Entry 4NQA (X-ray diffraction, 3.10 A resolution); this record covers chains A and E of the 6 polymer chains in the assembly.

== Chain A ==
Protein: Retinoic acid receptor RXR-alpha
Organism: Homo sapiens
UniProtKB: P19793 (RXRA_HUMAN); residue numbers follow UniProt; this construct covers 98-462
Sequence (365 residues; numbered 98 to 462; the number before each row is that of its first residue):
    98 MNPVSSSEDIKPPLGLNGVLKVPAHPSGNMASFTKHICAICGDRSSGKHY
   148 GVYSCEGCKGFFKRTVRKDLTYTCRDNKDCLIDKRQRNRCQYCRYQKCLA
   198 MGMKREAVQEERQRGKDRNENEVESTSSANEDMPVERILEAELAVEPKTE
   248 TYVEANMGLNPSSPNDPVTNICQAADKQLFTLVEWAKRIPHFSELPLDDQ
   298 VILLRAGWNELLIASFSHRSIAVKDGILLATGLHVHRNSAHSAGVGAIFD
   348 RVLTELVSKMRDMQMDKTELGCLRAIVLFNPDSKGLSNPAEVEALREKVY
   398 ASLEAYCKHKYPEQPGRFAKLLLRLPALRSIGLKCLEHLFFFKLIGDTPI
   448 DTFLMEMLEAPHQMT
Unresolved in the structure: 98-127, 213-223, 250, 457-462
Ion coordination: Zn2+ site 1: Cys135, Cys138, Cys152, Cys155; Zn2+ site 2: Cys171, Cys177, Cys187, Cys190
Ligand contacts: (9cis)-retinoic acid (9CR): Val265, Ile268, Ala271, Ala272, Gln275, Trp305, Leu309, Ile310, Phe313, Arg316, Leu325, Leu326, Ala327, Val342, Ile345, Phe346, Cys432, His435, Leu436
UniProt features mapped onto this chain:
  - DNA-binding region: Cys135 to Met200 (Nuclear receptor)
  - zinc finger (NR C4-type): Cys135 to Cys155, Cys171 to Cys195
  - region: Lys160 to Lys165 (Nuclear localization signal), Lys201 to Ser224 (Hinge), Arg348 to Gly368 (Required for nuclear export)
  - binding site (Zn(2+)): Cys135, Cys138, Cys152, Cys155, Cys171, Cys177, Cys187, Cys190
  - binding site (9-cis-retinoate): Arg316, Ala327
  - binding site (all-trans-retinoate): Arg316, Ala327
  - modified residue: Ser129 (Phosphoserine), Lys145 (N6-acetyllysine), Ser259 (Phosphoserine), Ser260 (Phosphoserine)
  - cross-link: Lys108 (Glycyl lysine isopeptide (Lys-Gly) (interchain with G-Cter in SUMO))
  - mutagenesis: His133 to Lys156 (Abolishes acetylation by EP300), Lys145 (K145R: Abolishes acetylation by EP300, DNA binding and transcriptional activity. Impairs interaction with EP300), Phe158 to Phe159 (Abolishes nuclear export), Lys160 to Lys165 (Abolishes nuclear localization and transcriptional activity), Gln206 to Asn216 (No impact on acetylation by EP300), Val280 (V280A: Abolished ubiquitination and degradation by UBR5), Glu352 to Thr462 (No impact on acetylation by EP300), Met357 to Met360 (Abolishes nuclear export), Leu418 to Leu430 (Abolishes nuclear localization), Glu434 (E434N/Q/K/A: As a heterodimer with NR1H4, impairs interaction with coactivator NCOA1. Impairs transcriptional activity)

== Chain E ==
Molecule: 18-nt DNA strand
Sequence (18 nucleotides; numbered 501 to 518; the number before each row is that of its first residue):
   501 TAAGGTCACTTCAGGTCA

== Interface between chain A and chain E ==
Residue-residue contacts (14; chain A residue first):
  Lys145(A) with DA502(E), salt bridge to the phosphate
  His146(A) with DA503(E), phosphate contact
  Tyr147(A) with DG504(E), hydrogen bond to the phosphate
  Lys156(A) with DA503(E), base contact; DG504(E), hydrogen bond to the base
  Lys160(A) with DG504(E), sugar contact; DG505(E), salt bridge to the phosphate
  Arg164(A) with DG504(E), salt bridge to the phosphate; DG505(E), salt bridge to the phosphate
  Ala204(A) with DA503(E), sugar contact
  Val205(A) with DG504(E), phosphate contact
  Gln206(A) with DA503(E), phosphate contact; DG504(E), hydrogen bond to the phosphate
  Glu207(A) with DG505(E), phosphate contact

== In short ==
The interface between chain A and chain E involves 10 residues on one side and 4 on the other, with 3 hydrogen
bonds and 4 salt bridges. Among the polar pairs are Lys156(A)-DG504(E), Tyr147(A)-DG504(E) and
Gln206(A)-DG504(E). Ligands of chain A: (9cis)-retinoic acid.
Chain A is Retinoic acid receptor RXR-alpha (Homo sapiens) and chain E is an 18-nt DNA strand; the structure,
Crystal structure of liganded hRXR-alpha/hLXR-beta heterodimer on DNA, was determined by X-ray diffraction.
